3G9B - chain A; structure by X-ray diffraction, 1.96 A resolution.

# Chain A
Name: Dolichyl-diphosphooligosaccharide-protein glycosyltransferase subunit OST6
Source organism: Saccharomyces cerevisiae
Notes: EC 2.4.1.119; fragment: N-terminal domain
Reference sequence: Q03723 (OST6_YEAST); residues 1-165 here correspond to UniProt positions 24-188 (UniProt number = residue number + 23)
Amino-acid sequence (178 residues; numbered 0 to 177; the number before each row is that of its first residue; numbering starts at 0):
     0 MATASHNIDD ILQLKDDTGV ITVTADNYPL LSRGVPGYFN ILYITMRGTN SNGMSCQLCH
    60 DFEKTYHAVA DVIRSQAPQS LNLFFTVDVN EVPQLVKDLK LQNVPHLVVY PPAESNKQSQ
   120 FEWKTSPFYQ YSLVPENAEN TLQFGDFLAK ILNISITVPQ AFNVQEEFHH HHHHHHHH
Unresolved in the structure: 0-6, 47-52, 160, 162-177
Differences from the reference sequence: initiating methionine (0); expression tag (166-177)
What the authors report for this chain:
  - conformationally variable residues (helix shift, order/disorder transition): Gly47 to Gly52, Ser54, Cys55

# In short
From the paper: conformational variability at Gly47, Ser54 and Cys55.
Chain A is Dolichyl-diphosphooligosaccharide-protein glycosyltransferase subunit OST6 (Saccharomyces
cerevisiae); the structure, Crystal structure of reduced Ost6L, was determined by X-ray diffraction, deposited
together with 3G7Y and 3GA4.
